PDB entry 5LG6 | X-ray diffraction, 2.50 A resolution | chain A

# Chain A
Molecule: Aminopeptidase N
Organism: Sus scrofa
Notes: EC 3.4.11.2
UniProt: P15145 (AMPN_PIG); numbering as in UniProt (aligned over 36-963)
Chain sequence (968 residues; each row starts with the number of its first residue):
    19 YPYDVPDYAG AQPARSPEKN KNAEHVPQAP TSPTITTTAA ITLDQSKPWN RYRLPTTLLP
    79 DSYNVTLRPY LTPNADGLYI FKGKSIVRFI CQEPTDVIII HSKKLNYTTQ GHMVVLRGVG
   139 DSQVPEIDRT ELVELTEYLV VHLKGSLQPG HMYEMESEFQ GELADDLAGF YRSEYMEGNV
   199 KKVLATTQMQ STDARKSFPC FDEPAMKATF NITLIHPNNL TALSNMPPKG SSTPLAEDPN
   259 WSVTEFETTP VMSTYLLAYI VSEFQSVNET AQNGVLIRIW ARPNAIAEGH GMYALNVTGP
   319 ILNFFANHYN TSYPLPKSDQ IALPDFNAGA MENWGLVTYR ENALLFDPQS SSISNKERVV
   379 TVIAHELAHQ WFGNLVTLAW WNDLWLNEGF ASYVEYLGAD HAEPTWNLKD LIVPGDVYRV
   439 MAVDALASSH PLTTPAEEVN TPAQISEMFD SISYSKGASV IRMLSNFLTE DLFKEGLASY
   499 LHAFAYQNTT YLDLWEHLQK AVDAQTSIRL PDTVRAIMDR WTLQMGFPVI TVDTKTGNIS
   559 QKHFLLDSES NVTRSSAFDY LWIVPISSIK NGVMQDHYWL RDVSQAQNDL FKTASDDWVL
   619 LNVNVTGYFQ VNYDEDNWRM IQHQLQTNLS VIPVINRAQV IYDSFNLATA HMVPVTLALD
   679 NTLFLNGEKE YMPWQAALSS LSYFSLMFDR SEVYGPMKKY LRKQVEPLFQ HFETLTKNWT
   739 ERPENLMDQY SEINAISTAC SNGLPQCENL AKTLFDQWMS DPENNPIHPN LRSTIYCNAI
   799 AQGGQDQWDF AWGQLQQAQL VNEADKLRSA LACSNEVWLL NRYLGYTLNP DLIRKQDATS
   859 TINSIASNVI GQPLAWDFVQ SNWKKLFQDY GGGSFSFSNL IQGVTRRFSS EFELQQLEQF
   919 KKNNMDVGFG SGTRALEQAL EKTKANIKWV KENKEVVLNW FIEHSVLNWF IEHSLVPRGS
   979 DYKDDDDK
Disordered / not traced: 19-58, 127-130, 565-574, 889-890, 964-986
Construct notes: expression tag (19-35, 964-986); conflict Phe107 (Leu in P15145), Ile108 (Leu in P15145)
Modified / non-standard residues: Mse131, Mse170, Mse173, Mse194, Mse207, Mse224, Mse244, Mse270, Mse310, Mse349, Mse439, Mse466, Mse481, Mse536, Mse543, Mse592, Mse638, Mse670, Mse690, Mse705, Mse715, Mse745, Mse777, Mse923 (selenomethionine; parent Met)
Cystine bridges: Cys758-Cys765, Cys795-Cys831
Glycans and other covalent adducts: N-acetylglucosamine (NAG) linked to Asn82, Asn124, Asn229, Asn237, Asn314, Asn328, Asn506, Asn622, Asn646
Bound ions: Zn2+: His383, His387, Glu406
From the paper describing this entry:
  - catalytic residues: Tyr472 (citing earlier work)
  - mutagenesis - S464C/S892C, S464C/S929C: decreased catalytic activity

# In short
Covalently linked N-acetylglucosamine: at Asn82, Asn124, Asn229, Asn237, Asn314 and Asn328 and 3 more. His383,
His387 and Glu406 form the Zn2+ site. From the paper: the catalytic residue Tyr472; S464C/S892C and
S464C/S929C reduce catalytic activity.
Chain A is Aminopeptidase N (Sus scrofa); the structure, Structure of the deglycosylated porcine
aminopeptidase N ectodomain, was determined by X-ray diffraction (same publication as 5LHD).
